3KWQ - chains C and I of the 10 polymer chains in the assembly; structure by X-ray diffraction, 3.50 A resolution.

== Chain C ==
Protein: Histone H2A
From: Xenopus laevis
UniProtKB: Q6AZJ8 (Q6AZJ8_XENLA); residues 14-119 here correspond to UniProt positions 15-120 (UniProt number = residue number + 1)
Sequence (107 residues; row label = number of the first residue in the row; note: 800 numbers in that range are skipped by the numbering (no residue carries them; nothing is unmodelled there)):
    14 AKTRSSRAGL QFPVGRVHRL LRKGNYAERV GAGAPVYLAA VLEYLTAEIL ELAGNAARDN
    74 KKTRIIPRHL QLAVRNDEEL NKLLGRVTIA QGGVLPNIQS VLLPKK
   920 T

== Chain I ==
Molecule: 146-nt DNA strand
Sequence (146 nucleotides; numbered 1 to 146; the number before each row is that of its first residue):
     1 ATCAATATCC ACCTGCAGAT TCTACCAAAA GTGTATTTGG AAACTGCTCC ATCAAAAGGC
    61 ATGTTCAGCG GAATTCCGCT GAACATGCCT TTTGATGGAG CAGTTTCCAA ATACACTTTT
   121 GGTAGAATCT GCAGGTGGAT ATTGAT

== How chain C and chain I interact ==
Residue-residue contacts (14; chain C residue first):
  Ala14(C) - DG31(I)  phosphate contact
  Ala14(C) - DT32(I)  phosphate contact
  Lys15(C) - DG31(I)  sugar contact
  Lys15(C) - DT32(I)  phosphate contact
  Thr16(C) - DG31(I)  phosphate contact
  Arg17(C) - DG31(I)  salt bridge to the phosphate
  Arg20(C) - DT32(I)  salt bridge to the phosphate
  Gly28(C) - DA30(I)  phosphate contact
  Arg29(C) - DA30(I)  hydrogen bond to the phosphate
  Arg32(C) - DA29(I)  salt bridge to the phosphate
  Arg32(C) - DA30(I)  salt bridge to the phosphate
  Arg42(C) - DG39(I)  hydrogen bond to the sugar
  Lys74(C) - DA11(I)  salt bridge to the phosphate
  Arg77(C) - DA19(I)  sugar contact
Interface residues without a listed pair, chain I (8 interface residues in all): DT38

== Summary ==
The interface between chain C and chain I involves 11 residues on one side and 8 on the other; the contacts
include 2 hydrogen bonds and 5 salt bridges. Among the polar pairs are Arg42(C)-DG39(I), Arg29(C)-DA30(I) and
Arg17(C)-DG31(I).
Chain C is Histone H2A (Xenopus laevis) and chain I is a 146-nt DNA strand; the structure, Structural
characterization of H3K56Q nucleosomes and nucleosomal arrays, was determined by X-ray diffraction, deposited
together with 3KXB.
